Entry 5L5A (X-ray diffraction, 2.40 A resolution); this record covers chains F and G of the 28 polymer chains in the assembly.

[Chain F]
Molecule: Probable proteasome subunit alpha type-7
Source organism: Saccharomyces cerevisiae S288c
Notes: EC 3.4.25.1
UniProtKB: P21242 (PSA7_YEAST); residues -3 to 284 here correspond to UniProt positions 1-288 (UniProt number = residue number + 4)
Amino-acid sequence (288 residues; row label = number of the first residue in the row; numbers below 1 keep their minus sign (Met-3 is residue -3)):
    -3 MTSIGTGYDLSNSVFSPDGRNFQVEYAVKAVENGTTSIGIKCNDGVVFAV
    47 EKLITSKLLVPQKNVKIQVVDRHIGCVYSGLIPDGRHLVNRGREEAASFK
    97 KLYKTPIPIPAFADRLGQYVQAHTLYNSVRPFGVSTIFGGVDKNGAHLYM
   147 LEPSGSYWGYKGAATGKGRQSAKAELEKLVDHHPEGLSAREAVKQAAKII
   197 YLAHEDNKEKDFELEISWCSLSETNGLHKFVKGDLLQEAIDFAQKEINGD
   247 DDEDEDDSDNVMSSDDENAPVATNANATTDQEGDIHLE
Not modelled in the structure: -3 to 1, 245-284
UniProt features mapped onto this chain:
  - modified residue: Thr-2 (N-acetylthreonine)

[Chain G]
Molecule: Proteasome subunit alpha type-1
Source organism: Saccharomyces cerevisiae S288c
Notes: EC 3.4.25.1
UniProtKB: P21243 (PSA1_YEAST); residues -8 to 243 here correspond to UniProt positions 1-252 (UniProt number = residue number + 9)
Amino-acid sequence (252 residues; numbered -8 to 243; the number before each row is that of its first residue; numbers below 1 keep their minus sign (Met-8 is residue -8)):
    -8 MSGAAAASAAGYDRHITIFSPEGRLYQVEYAFKATNQTNINSLAVRGKDC
    42 TVVISQKKVPDKLLDPTTVSYIFCISRTIGMVVNGPIPDARNAALRAKAE
    92 AAEFRYKYGYDMPCDVLAKRMANLSQIYTQRAYMRPLGVILTFVSVDEEL
   142 GPSIYKTDPAGYYVGYKATATGPKQQEITTNLENHFKKSKIDHINEESWE
   192 KVVEFAITHMIDALGTEFSKNDLEVGVATKDKFFTLSAENIEERLVAIAE
   242 QD
Not modelled in the structure: -8 to 1, 243
Bound ions: Mg2+: Thr8, Tyr119, Arg122, Met125

[Interface between chain F and chain G]
Contacting residue pairs (63):
  Thr2(F) with His6(G)
  Gly3(F) with His6(G)
  Tyr4(F) with Arg5(G); His6(G); Tyr21(G)
  Ser9(F) with Arg126(G)
  Val10(F) with His6(G); Gln18(G)
  Phe11(F) with Gln18(G), hydrogen bond (backbone-side chain); Tyr21(G); Ala22(G), hydrophobic; Ala25(G), hydrophobic; Arg126(G); Pro127(G)
  Ser12(F) with Tyr21(G)
  Pro13(F) with Tyr21(G), hydrophobic; Lys24(G), hydrogen bond (backbone-side chain)
  Asp14(F) with Lys24(G)
  Gly15(F) with Tyr21(G); Ala25(G)
  Lys37(F) with Asp56(G), salt bridge
  Asp110(F) with Arg82(G)
  Gln114(F) with Arg82(G), hydrogen bond (side chain-backbone); Asn83(G); Leu86(G)
  Gln117(F) with Pro79(G); Asp80(G); Asn83(G), hydrogen bond; Arg126(G)
  Thr120(F) with Arg126(G), hydrogen bond (backbone-side chain)
  Leu121(F) with Tyr124(G); Arg126(G); Leu128(G), hydrophobic
  Tyr122(F) with Tyr124(G); Met125(G), hydrophobic
  Ser150(F) with Pro79(G)
  Gly151(F) with Pro79(G)
  Ser152(F) with Ile78(G); Pro79(G)
  Tyr153(F) with Arg82(G), hydrogen bond (backbone-side chain)
  Trp154(F) with Leu55(G), hydrophobic; Thr59(G); Val60(G), hydrophobic; Ser61(G); Tyr62(G); Ile78(G), hydrophobic; Arg82(G)
  Gly155(F) with Leu55(G); Asp56(G), hydrogen bond (backbone-backbone); Thr59(G), hydrogen bond (backbone-side chain)
  Tyr156(F) with Leu54(G); Leu55(G); Asp56(G)
  Lys157(F) with Lys53(G); Leu54(G), hydrogen bond (backbone-backbone); Leu55(G)
  Gly158(F) with Leu54(G)
  Lys169(F) with Leu54(G)
  Leu172(F) with Leu54(G), hydrophobic
  Glu173(F) with Lys53(G); Leu54(G)
  Val176(F) with Leu54(G), hydrophobic
  Asp177(F) with Lys53(G), salt bridge
Interface residues without a listed pair, chain F (32 interface residues in all): Tyr145
Interface residues without a listed pair, chain G (29 interface residues in all): Asp52, Pro57, Gly129

[In short]
Chain F and chain G form an interface of 32 and 29 residues respectively, with 9 hydrogen bonds and 2 salt
bridges. Polar contacts include Lys37(F)-Asp56(G), Asp177(F)-Lys53(G) and Phe11(F)-Gln18(G). Thr8(G),
Tyr119(G), Arg122(G) and Met125(G) form the Mg2+ site.
Here chain F is Probable proteasome subunit alpha type-7 and chain G is Proteasome subunit alpha type-1, both
from Saccharomyces cerevisiae S288c. Entry 5L5A (Yeast 20S proteasome with human beta5i (1-138; R57T)) was
determined by X-ray diffraction, deposited together with 5L52, 5L54, 5L55, 5L5B, 5L5D, 5L5E and 30 further
entries.
